Entry 3C6W (X-ray diffraction, 1.75 A resolution); this record covers chains A and B.

# Chain A
Protein: Inhibitor of growth protein 5
Source organism: Homo sapiens
UniProtKB: Q8WYH8 (ING5_HUMAN); residue numbers follow UniProt; this construct covers 184-236
Sequence (59 residues; row label = number of the first residue in the row):
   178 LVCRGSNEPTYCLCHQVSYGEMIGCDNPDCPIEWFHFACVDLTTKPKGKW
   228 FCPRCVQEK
Not modelled in the structure: 178-184, 236
Construct notes: expression tag (178-183)
Bound ions: Zn2+ site 1: Cys-189, Cys-191, His-213, Cys-216; Zn2+ site 2: Cys-202, Cys-207, Cys-229, Cys-232
UniProt features mapped onto this chain:
  - zinc finger: Pro-186 to Glu-235 (PHD-type)
  - binding site (Zn(2+)): Cys-189, Cys-191, Cys-202, Cys-207, His-213, Cys-216, Cys-229, Cys-232
  - site (Histone H3K4me3 binding): Tyr-188, Met-199, Asp-203, Trp-211

# Chain B
Protein: H3K4me3 histone peptide
Sequence (12 residues; numbered 1 to 12; the number before each row is that of its first residue):
     1 ARTKQTARKSTG
Not modelled in the structure: 8-12
Modified / non-standard residues: Lys-4 (n-trimethyllysine; M3L)

# Interface between chain A and chain B
Contacting residue pairs (22):
  Tyr-188(A) / Lys-4(B)
  Ser-195(A) / Thr-6(B)  hydrogen bond
  Tyr-196(A) / Thr-6(B)  hydrogen bond (backbone-side chain)
  Gly-197(A) / Lys-4(B)
  Gly-197(A) / Gln-5(B)
  Gly-197(A) / Thr-6(B)  hydrogen bond (backbone-side chain)
  Glu-198(A) / Lys-4(B)
  Glu-198(A) / Gln-5(B)
  Met-199(A) / Thr-3(B)
  Met-199(A) / Lys-4(B)  hydrogen bond (backbone-backbone)
  Ile-200(A) / Ala-1(B)  hydrophobic
  Ile-200(A) / Arg-2(B)
  Gly-201(A) / Arg-2(B)  hydrogen bond (backbone-backbone)
  Cys-202(A) / Arg-2(B)  hydrogen bond (backbone-side chain)
  Asp-203(A) / Arg-2(B)  salt bridge
  Trp-211(A) / Arg-2(B)
  Trp-211(A) / Lys-4(B)
  Phe-214(A) / Thr-3(B)
  Lys-222(A) / Thr-3(B)
  Pro-223(A) / Ala-1(B)  hydrogen bond (backbone-backbone)
  Gly-225(A) / Ala-1(B)  hydrogen bond (backbone-backbone)
  Trp-227(A) / Ala-1(B)  hydrophobic
Also at the interface, not in a pair above, chain A (17 interface residues in all): Lys-224

# In short
The interface between chain A and chain B involves 17 residues on one side and 6 on the other, with 8 hydrogen
bonds and 1 salt bridge. Polar contacts include Asp-203(A)/Arg-2(B), Ser-195(A)/Thr-6(B) and
Tyr-196(A)/Thr-6(B). Curated annotation (UniProt) lists 8 Zn2+-binding residues on chain A.
Chain A is Inhibitor of growth protein 5 (Homo sapiens) and chain B is H3K4me3 histone peptide; the structure,
Crystal structure of the ING5 PHD finger in complex with H3K4me3 peptide, was determined by X-ray diffraction.
